3HSY - chains A and B; structure by X-ray diffraction, 1.75 A resolution.

# Chain A (and B)
Name: Glutamate receptor 2
From: Rattus norvegicus
Notes: fragment: N-terminal Domain; chain B of this document is another copy of the same molecule, construct and numbering; everything in this record applies to it too
Reference sequence: P19491 (GRIA2_RAT); residues 4-379 here correspond to UniProt positions 25-400 (UniProt number = residue number + 21)
Amino-acid sequence (376 residues; numbered 4 to 379; the number before each row is that of its first residue):
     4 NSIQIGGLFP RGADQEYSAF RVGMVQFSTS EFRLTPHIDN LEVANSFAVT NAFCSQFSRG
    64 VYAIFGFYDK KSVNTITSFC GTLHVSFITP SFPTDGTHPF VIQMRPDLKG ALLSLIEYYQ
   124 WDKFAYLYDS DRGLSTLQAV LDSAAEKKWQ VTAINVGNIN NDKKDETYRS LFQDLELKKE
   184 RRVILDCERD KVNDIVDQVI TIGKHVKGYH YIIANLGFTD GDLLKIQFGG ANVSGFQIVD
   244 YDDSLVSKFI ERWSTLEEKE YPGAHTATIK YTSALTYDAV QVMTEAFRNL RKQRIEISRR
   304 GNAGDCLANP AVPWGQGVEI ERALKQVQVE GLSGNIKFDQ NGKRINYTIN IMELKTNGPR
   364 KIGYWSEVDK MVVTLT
Disordered / not traced: 164-183, 378-379 (chain B: fully traced)
Modified residues: Asn235 (glycosylation site)
Cystine bridges: Cys57-Cys309
Glycans and other covalent adducts: N-acetylglucosamine (NAG) linked to Asn349
Small-molecule neighbours: N-acetylglucosamine (NAG; 2-acetamido-2-deoxy-beta-D-glucopyranose): Tyr122, Trp124, Arg185, Lys210, Gly211, Tyr212, His213, Asn235
Curated features (UniProtKB/Swiss-Prot):
  - glycosylation (N-linked (GlcNAc...) asparagine): Asn235, Asn349
Reported in the primary citation:
  - self-association interface (contacts with another copy of this molecule); pairs are residue here / residue on that copy: Asn54-Leu310, Phe50, Thr78, Phe82, Leu137, Leu144, Leu310
  - mutagenesis - F82A/L310A: decreased binding to GluA1
  - mutagenesis - T78V: increased binding to GluA1 (proposed by the authors, not directly observed)
  - mutagenesis - F82A: decreased stability
  - mutagenesis - N54A (Tm change 5 degC): increased stability
  - mutagenesis - T78A (Kd 37+/-3.7 nM): decreased stability in response to homodimer

# Interface between chain A and chain B
Contacting residue pairs (43):
  Asn48(A) - Ser81(B)  hydrogen bond
  Ser49(A) - Ser81(B)  hydrogen bond (backbone-side chain)
  Phe50(A) - Ser81(B)  hydrogen bond (backbone-side chain)
  Phe50(A) - Phe82(B)  hydrophobic
  Phe50(A) - Thr85(B)
  Phe50(A) - Cys309(B)
  Thr53(A) - Phe82(B)
  Asn54(A) - Leu310(B)
  Cys57(A) - Leu310(B)  hydrophobic
  Lys74(A) - Asn77(B)
  Asn77(A) - Ser49(B)
  Asn77(A) - Lys74(B)
  Thr78(A) - Thr78(B)
  Ser81(A) - Asn48(B)  hydrogen bond
  Ser81(A) - Ser49(B)  hydrogen bond (side chain-backbone)
  Ser81(A) - Phe50(B)  hydrogen bond (side chain-backbone)
  Phe82(A) - Phe50(B)  hydrophobic
  Phe82(A) - Thr53(B)
  Thr85(A) - Phe50(B)
  Tyr131(A) - Gln141(B)  hydrogen bond
  Leu137(A) - Gln141(B)
  Gln141(A) - Tyr131(B)
  Gln141(A) - Ser133(B)
  Gln141(A) - Leu137(B)
  Gln141(A) - Asn158(B)  hydrogen bond
  Leu144(A) - Leu144(B)  hydrophobic
  Ala148(A) - Thr155(B)
  Ala148(A) - Gln176(B)
  Glu149(A) - Arg172(B)
  Glu149(A) - Gln176(B)  hydrogen bond
  Lys151(A) - Lys181(B)
  Ala156(A) - Leu144(B)
  Ala156(A) - Asp145(B)
  Ile157(A) - Asp145(B)
  Asn158(A) - Gln141(B)
  Asn158(A) - Asp145(B)  hydrogen bond (backbone-side chain)
  Asp308(A) - Gly307(B)
  Cys309(A) - Phe50(B)
  Leu310(A) - Asn54(B)  hydrogen bond (backbone-side chain)
  Leu310(A) - Ala306(B)
  Ala311(A) - Phe50(B)
  Asn312(A) - Phe50(B)
  Asn312(A) - Asn54(B)
Other interface residues (no listed pair), chain A (32 interface residues in all): Lys73, Leu140, Asp145, Gln153, Thr155
Other interface residues (no listed pair), chain B (34 interface residues in all): Ala51, Lys73, Leu86, Leu140, Ala148, Gln153, Ala156, Lys166

# Summary
32 residues of chain A and 34 residues of chain B are in contact; the contacts include 11 hydrogen bonds.
Among the polar pairs are Asn48(A)-Ser81(B), Ser49(A)-Ser81(B) and Phe50(A)-Ser81(B). The paper reports that
F82A/L310A of chain A reduce binding to GluA1; a self-association interface involving Phe50(A), Asn54(A) and
Thr78(A) among others; 5 substitutions were tested in all.
Chain A and chain B are both Glutamate receptor 2 (Rattus norvegicus); the structure, High resolution
structure of a dimeric GluR2 N-terminal domain (NTD), was determined by X-ray diffraction, deposited together
with 3N6V and 3O2J.
